6RID - chains A and T of the 11 polymer chains in the assembly; structure by electron microscopy, 2.90 A resolution.

[Chain A]
Molecule: DNA-dependent RNA polymerase subunit rpo147
Organism: Vaccinia virus GLV-1h68
Notes: EC 2.7.7.6
UniProt: B9U1I2 (B9U1I2_9POXV); residues 1-1286 here = UniProt positions 1-1286
Amino-acid sequence (1286 residues; numbered 1 to 1286; the number before each row is that of its first residue):
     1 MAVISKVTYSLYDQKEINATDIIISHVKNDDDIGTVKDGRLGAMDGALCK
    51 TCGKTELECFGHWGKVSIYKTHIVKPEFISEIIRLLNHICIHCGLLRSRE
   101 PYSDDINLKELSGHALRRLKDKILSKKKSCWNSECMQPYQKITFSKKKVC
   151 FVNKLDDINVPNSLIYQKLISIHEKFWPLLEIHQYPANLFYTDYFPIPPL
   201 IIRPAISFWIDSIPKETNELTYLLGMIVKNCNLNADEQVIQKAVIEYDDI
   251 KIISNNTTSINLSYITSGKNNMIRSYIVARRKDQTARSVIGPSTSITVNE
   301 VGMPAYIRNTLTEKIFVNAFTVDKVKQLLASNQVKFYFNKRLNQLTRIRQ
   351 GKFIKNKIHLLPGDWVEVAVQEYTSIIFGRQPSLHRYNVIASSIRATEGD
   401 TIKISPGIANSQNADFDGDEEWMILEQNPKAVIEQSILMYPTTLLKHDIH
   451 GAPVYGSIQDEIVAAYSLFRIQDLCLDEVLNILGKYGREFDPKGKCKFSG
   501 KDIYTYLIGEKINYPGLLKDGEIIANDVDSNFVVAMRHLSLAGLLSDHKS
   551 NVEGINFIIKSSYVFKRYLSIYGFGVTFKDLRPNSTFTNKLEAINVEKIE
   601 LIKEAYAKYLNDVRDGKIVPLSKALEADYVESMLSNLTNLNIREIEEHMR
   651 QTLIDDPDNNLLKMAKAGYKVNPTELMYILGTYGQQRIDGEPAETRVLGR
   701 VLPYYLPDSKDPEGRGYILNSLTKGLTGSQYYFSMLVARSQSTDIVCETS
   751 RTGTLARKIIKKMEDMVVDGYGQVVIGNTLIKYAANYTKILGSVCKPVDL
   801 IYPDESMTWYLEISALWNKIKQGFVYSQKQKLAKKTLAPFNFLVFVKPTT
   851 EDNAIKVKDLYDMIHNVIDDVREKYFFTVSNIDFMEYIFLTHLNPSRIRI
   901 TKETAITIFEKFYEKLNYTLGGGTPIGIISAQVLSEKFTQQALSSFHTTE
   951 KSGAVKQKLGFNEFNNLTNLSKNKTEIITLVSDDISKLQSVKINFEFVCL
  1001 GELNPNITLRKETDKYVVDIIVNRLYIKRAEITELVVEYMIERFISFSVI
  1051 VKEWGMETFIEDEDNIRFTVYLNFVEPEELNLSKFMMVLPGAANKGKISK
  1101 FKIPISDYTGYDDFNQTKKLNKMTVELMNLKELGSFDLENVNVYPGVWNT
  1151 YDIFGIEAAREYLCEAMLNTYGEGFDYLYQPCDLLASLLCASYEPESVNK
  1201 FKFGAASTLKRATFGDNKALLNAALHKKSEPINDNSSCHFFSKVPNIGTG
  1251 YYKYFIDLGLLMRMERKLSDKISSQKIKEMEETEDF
Not modelled in the structure: 1, 210-217, 350-354, 1265-1286
Metal / ion sites: Zn2+ site 1: Cys-49, Cys-52, Cys-59, His-62; Zn2+ site 2: Cys-90, Cys-93, Cys-130, Cys-135; Mg2+: Asp-417, Asp-419 (shared with 1 residue of chain P)

[Chain T]
Molecule: Template strand DNA
Sequence (48 nucleotides; each row starts with the number of its first residue):
     1 GACTTATGATCGGATAAGAGTCCAGCCAATGACAGATGCCTCATAGCC
Not modelled in the structure: 1-16, 35-48

[Interface between chain A and chain T]
Contacting residue pairs (19):
  Gly-268(A) / DC23(T)  phosphate contact
  Lys-269(A) / DA24(T)  sugar contact
  Lys-269(A) / DG25(T)  salt bridge to the phosphate
  Lys-269(A) / DC26(T)  salt bridge to the phosphate
  Arg-274(A) / DA24(T)  salt bridge to the phosphate
  Arg-274(A) / DC26(T)  salt bridge to the phosphate
  Arg-281(A) / DA28(T)  salt bridge to the phosphate
  Arg-287(A) / DC27(T)  sugar contact
  Arg-287(A) / DA28(T)  salt bridge to the phosphate
  Gln-381(A) / DC27(T)  sugar contact
  Pro-382(A) / DG25(T)  base contact
  Thr-749(A) / DG25(T)  base contact
  Ser-750(A) / DA24(T)  phosphate contact
  Ser-750(A) / DG25(T)  sugar contact
  Gly-753(A) / DG25(T)  sugar contact
  Thr-754(A) / DA24(T)  sugar contact
  Thr-754(A) / DG25(T)  sugar contact
  Asn-1217(A) / DC22(T)  phosphate contact
  Asn-1217(A) / DC23(T)  hydrogen bond to the phosphate
Interface residues without a listed pair, chain A (14 interface residues in all): Phe-208, Asn-255
Interface residues without a listed pair, chain T (9 interface residues in all): DT21, DA34

[In short]
14 residues of chain A face 9 of chain T across their interface, with 1 hydrogen bond and 6 salt bridges.
Polar pairs include Asn-1217(A)/DC23(T), Lys-269(A)/DG25(T) and Lys-269(A)/DC26(T). Cys-49(A), Cys-52(A),
Cys-59(A) and His-62(A) coordinate Zn2+ site 1.
Chain A is DNA-dependent RNA polymerase subunit rpo147 (Vaccinia virus GLV-1h68) and chain T is Template
strand DNA; the structure, Structure of Vaccinia Virus DNA-dependent RNA polymerase elongation complex, was
determined by electron microscopy.
